Entry 8TL4 (electron microscopy, 3.20 A resolution); this record covers chains B and H of the 12 polymer chains in the assembly.

Chain B:
Molecule: BG505 DS-SOSIP Transmembrane protein gp41
From: Human immunodeficiency virus 1
UniProt: Q2N0S5 (Q2N0S5_9HIV1); residues 512-664 here correspond to UniProt positions 509-661 (UniProt number = residue number - 3)
Amino-acid sequence (153 residues; numbered 512 to 664; the number before each row is that of its first residue):
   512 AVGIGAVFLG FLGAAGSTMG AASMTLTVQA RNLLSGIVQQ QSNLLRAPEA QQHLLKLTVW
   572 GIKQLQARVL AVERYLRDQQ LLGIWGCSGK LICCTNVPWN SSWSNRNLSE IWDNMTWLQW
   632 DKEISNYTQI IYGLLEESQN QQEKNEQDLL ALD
Disordered / not traced: 547-568, 664
Construct notes: engineered mutation Pro-559 (Ile556 in Q2N0S5), Cys-605 (Thr602 in Q2N0S5)
Cystine bridges: Cys-598/Cys-604

Chain H:
Molecule: DJ85-e.01 FAB LIGHT CHAIN
From: Homo sapiens
Notes: antibody fragment or engineered binder
Amino-acid sequence (214 residues; row label = number of the first residue in the row):
     1 DVQMTQSPSS LSASVGDRVS ITCRASEDIT TDLEWYQQKP GKAPNLLIYD VSSLQSGVPS
    61 RFSGSRSGTE FTLTINSLQP EDFATYFCLQ YNSYPWTFGQ GTKVDIKRTV AAPSVFIFPP
   121 SEDQVKSGTV SVVCLLNNFY PREASVKWKV DGALKTGNSQ ESVTEQDSKD NTYSLSSTLT
   181 LSSTEYQSHK VYACEVTHQG LSSPVTKSFN RGEC
Disordered / not traced: 111-214
Cystine bridges: Cys-23/Cys-88

Interface between chain B and chain H:
Pairs across the interface (9; chain B residue first):
  Ala-512(B) with Asp-32(H), hydrogen bond (backbone-side chain); Tyr-91(H), hydrogen bond (backbone-backbone); Asn-92(H)
  Val-513(B) with Tyr-91(H); Tyr-94(H), hydrophobic; Trp-96(H), hydrogen bond (backbone-side chain)
  Gly-514(B) with Tyr-94(H); Trp-96(H)
  Ile-515(B) with Tyr-91(H), hydrophobic

In short:
The interface between chain B and chain H involves 4 residues on one side and 5 on the other; the contacts
include 3 hydrogen bonds. Among the polar pairs are Ala-512(B)/Asp-32(H), Val-513(B)/Trp-96(H) and
Ala-512(B)/Tyr-91(H).
Here chain B is BG505 DS-SOSIP Transmembrane protein gp41 (Human immunodeficiency virus 1) and chain H is
DJ85-e.01 FAB LIGHT CHAIN (Homo sapiens). Entry 8TL4 (CRYO-EM STRUCTURE OF HIV-1 BG505DS-SOSIP.664 ENV TRIMER
BOUND TO DJ85-e.01 FAB) was determined by electron microscopy (same publication as 8TDX, 8TE7, 8TJR, 8TJS,
8TKC, 8TL2 and 5 further entries).
